Entry 7A7D (electron microscopy, 26.00 A resolution (very low resolution: no residue pairs are listed; an interface is given only as per-side residue counts)); this record covers chains A and c of the 14 polymer chains in the assembly.

== Chain A ==
Name: Desmoglein-2
Organism: Homo sapiens
UniProtKB: Q14126 (DSG2_HUMAN); residues 1-554 here correspond to UniProt positions 50-603 (UniProt number = residue number + 49)
Chain sequence (554 residues; numbered 1 to 554; the number before each row is that of its first residue):
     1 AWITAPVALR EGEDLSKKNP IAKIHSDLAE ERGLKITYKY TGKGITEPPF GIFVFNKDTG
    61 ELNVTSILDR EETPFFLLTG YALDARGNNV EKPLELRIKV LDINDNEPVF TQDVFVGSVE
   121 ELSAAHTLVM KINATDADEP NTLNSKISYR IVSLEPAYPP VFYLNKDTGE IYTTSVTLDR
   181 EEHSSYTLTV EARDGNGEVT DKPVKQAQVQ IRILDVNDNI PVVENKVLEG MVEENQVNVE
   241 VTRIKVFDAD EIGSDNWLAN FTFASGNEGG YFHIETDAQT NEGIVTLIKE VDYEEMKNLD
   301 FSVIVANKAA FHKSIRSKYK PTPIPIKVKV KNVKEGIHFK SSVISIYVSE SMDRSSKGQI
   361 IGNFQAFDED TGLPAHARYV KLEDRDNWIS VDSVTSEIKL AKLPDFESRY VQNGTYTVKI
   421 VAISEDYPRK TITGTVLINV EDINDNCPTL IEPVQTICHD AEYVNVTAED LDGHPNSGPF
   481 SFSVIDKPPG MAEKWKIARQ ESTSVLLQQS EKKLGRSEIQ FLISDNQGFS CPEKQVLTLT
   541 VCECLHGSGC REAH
Differences from the reference sequence: conflict His554 (Gln603 in Q14126)
Disulfide bonds: Cys447-Cys531, Cys458-Cys544, Cys542-Cys550

== Chain c ==
Name: Desmocollin-2
Organism: Homo sapiens
UniProtKB: Q02487 (DSC2_HUMAN); residues 3936-4479 here correspond to UniProt positions 136-679 (UniProt number = residue number - 3800)
Chain sequence (544 residues; numbered 3936 to 4479; the number before each row is that of its first residue):
  3936 RWAPIPCSML ENSLGPFPLF LQQVQSDTAQ NYTIYYSIRG PGVDQEPRNL FYVERDTGNL
  3996 YCTRPVDREQ YESFEIIAFA TTPDGYTPEL PLPLIIKIED ENDNYPIFTE ETYTFTIFEN
  4056 CRVGTTVGQV CATDKDEPDT MHTRLKYSII GQVPPSPTLF SMHPTTGVIT TTSSQLDREL
  4116 IDKYQLKIKV QDMDGQYFGL QTTSTCIINI DDVNDHLPTF TRTSYVTSVE ENTVDVEILR
  4176 VTVEDKDLVN TANWRANYTI LKGNENGNFK IVTDAKTNEG VLCVVKPLNY EEKQQMILQI
  4236 GVVNEAPFSR EASPRSAMST ATVTVNVEDQ DEGPECNPPI QTVRMKENAE VGTTSNGYKA
  4296 YDPETRSSSG IRYKKLTDPT GWVTIDENTG SIKVFRSLDR EAETIKNGIY NITVLASDQG
  4356 GRTCTGTLGI ILQDVNDNSP FIPKKTVIIC KPTMSSAEIV AVDPDEPIHG PPFDFSLESS
  4416 TSEVQRMWRL KAINDTAARL SYQNDPPFGS YVVPITVRDR LGMSSVTSLD VTLCDCITEN
  4476 DCTH
Curated features (UniProtKB/Swiss-Prot):
  - glycosylation (N-linked (GlcNAc...) asparagine): Asn3966, Asn4192 (complex), Asn4346, Asn4429
Disulfide bonds: Cys4271-Cys4359, Cys4385-Cys4471, Cys4469-Cys4477

== Interface between chain A and chain c ==
At this resolution (26 A) residue pairs are not listed: 10 residues of chain A and 10 of chain c lie at the interface.

== Overview ==
The chain A/chain c interface involves 10 residues from each chain.
Chain A is Desmoglein-2 and chain c is Desmocollin-2, both from Homo sapiens; the structure, Cadherin fit into
cryo-ET map, was determined by electron microscopy.
